1QFE - chains A and B; structure by X-ray diffraction, 2.10 A resolution.

== Chain A (and B) ==
Protein: Protein (3-dehydroquinate dehydratase)
Source organism: Salmonella typhi
Notes: EC 4.2.1.10; chain B of this document is another copy of the same molecule, construct and numbering; everything in this record applies to it too
UniProt: P24670 (AROD_SALTI); residues 1-252 here = UniProt positions 1-252
Chain sequence (252 residues; each row starts with the number of its first residue):
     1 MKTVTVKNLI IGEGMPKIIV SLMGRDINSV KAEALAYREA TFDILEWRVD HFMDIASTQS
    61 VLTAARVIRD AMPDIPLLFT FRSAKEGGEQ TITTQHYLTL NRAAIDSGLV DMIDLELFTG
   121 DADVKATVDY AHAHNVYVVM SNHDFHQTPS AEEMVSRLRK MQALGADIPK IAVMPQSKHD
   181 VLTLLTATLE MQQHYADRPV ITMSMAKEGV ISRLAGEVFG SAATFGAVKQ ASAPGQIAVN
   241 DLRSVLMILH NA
Covalent attachments: 3-amino-4,5-dihydroxy-cyclohex-1-enecarboxylate (DHS) linked to Lys170
Residues lining bound ligands: DHS (3-amino-4,5-dihydroxy-cyclohex-1-enecarboxylate): Ser21, Glu46, Arg48, Thr80, Arg82, His143, Ala172, Met203, Met205, Arg213, Phe225, Ser232, Ala233, Gln236
UniProt features mapped onto this chain:
  - active site: His143 (Proton donor/acceptor), Lys170 (Schiff-base intermediate with substrate)
  - binding site (3-dehydroquinate): Ser21, Glu46 to Arg48, Arg82, Arg213, Ser232, Gln236
What the authors report for this chain:
  - binding site for DHS: Glu46, Arg48, Arg82, Lys170, Met203, Met205, Arg213, Phe225, Ser232, Gln236
  - catalytic residues: Lys170
  - self-association interface (contacts with another copy of this molecule); pairs are residue here / residue on that copy: His179-Glu190, His179-Gln193, Lys207-Ala252
  - catalytic residues: His143 (citing earlier work)
  - contacts within the chain: Glu86-His143

== Chain A / chain B interface ==
Contacting residue pairs (31):
  Lys178(A) with Leu189(B); Val218(B), hydrogen bond (side chain-backbone)
  His179(A) with Leu189(B); Gln193(B), hydrogen bond
  Leu182(A) with Thr186(B); Leu189(B), hydrophobic; Phe219(B), hydrophobic
  Thr186(A) with Leu182(B)
  Leu189(A) with Lys178(B); His179(B); Leu182(B), hydrophobic
  Glu190(A) with His179(B)
  Gln193(A) with His179(B), hydrogen bond
  Lys207(A) with His250(B); Ala252(B), hydrogen bond (side chain-backbone)
  Ile211(A) with Ile211(B), hydrophobic; Ala215(B), hydrophobic
  Leu214(A) with Leu249(B), hydrophobic
  Ala215(A) with Ile211(B), hydrophobic
  Val218(A) with Lys178(B), hydrogen bond (backbone-side chain)
  Phe219(A) with Leu182(B), hydrophobic
  Asp241(A) with Ile248(B)
  Val245(A) with Ile248(B), hydrophobic
  Ile248(A) with Ile237(B), hydrophobic; Asp241(B); Val245(B), hydrophobic
  Leu249(A) with Val210(B), hydrophobic; Leu214(B), hydrophobic
  His250(A) with Lys207(B), hydrogen bond (backbone-side chain)
  Ala252(A) with Lys207(B), hydrogen bond (backbone-side chain); Ile237(B), hydrophobic
Interface residues without a listed pair, chain A (25 interface residues in all): Leu185, Glu208, Val210, Glu217, Ile237, Ser244
Interface residues without a listed pair, chain B (23 interface residues in all): Leu185, Glu190, Glu208
Interface features reported in the paper:
  - pairs named by the authors: His179(A)-Gln193(B), Glu190(A)-His179(B), Lys207(A)-Ala252(B)

== In short ==
25 residues of chain A and 23 residues of chain B are in contact, with 7 hydrogen bonds. Polar pairs include
Lys178(A)-Val218(B), His179(A)-Gln193(B) and Lys207(A)-Ala252(B). The paper describes contacts between
His179(A) and Gln193(B), Glu190(A) and His179(B) and Lys207(A) and Ala252(B). From the paper: catalytic
residues Lys170(A) and His143(A); a binding site for DHS at Glu46(A), Arg48(A) and Arg82(A) among others.
Both chains are Protein (3-dehydroquinate dehydratase) (Salmonella typhi). Entry 1QFE (The structure of type I
3-dehydroquinate dehydratase from salmonella typhi) was determined by X-ray diffraction together with 2DHQ
from the same study.
